PDB entry 8XB6 | electron microscopy, 3.70 A resolution | chains H and T of the 22 polymer chains in the assembly

Chain H:
Name: Portal protein
From: Acinetobacter phage SH-Ab 15497
UniProtKB: A0A2H5BHC5 (A0A2H5BHC5_BPSHA); residues 1-506 here = UniProt positions 1-506
Amino-acid sequence (506 residues; row label = number of the first residue in the row):
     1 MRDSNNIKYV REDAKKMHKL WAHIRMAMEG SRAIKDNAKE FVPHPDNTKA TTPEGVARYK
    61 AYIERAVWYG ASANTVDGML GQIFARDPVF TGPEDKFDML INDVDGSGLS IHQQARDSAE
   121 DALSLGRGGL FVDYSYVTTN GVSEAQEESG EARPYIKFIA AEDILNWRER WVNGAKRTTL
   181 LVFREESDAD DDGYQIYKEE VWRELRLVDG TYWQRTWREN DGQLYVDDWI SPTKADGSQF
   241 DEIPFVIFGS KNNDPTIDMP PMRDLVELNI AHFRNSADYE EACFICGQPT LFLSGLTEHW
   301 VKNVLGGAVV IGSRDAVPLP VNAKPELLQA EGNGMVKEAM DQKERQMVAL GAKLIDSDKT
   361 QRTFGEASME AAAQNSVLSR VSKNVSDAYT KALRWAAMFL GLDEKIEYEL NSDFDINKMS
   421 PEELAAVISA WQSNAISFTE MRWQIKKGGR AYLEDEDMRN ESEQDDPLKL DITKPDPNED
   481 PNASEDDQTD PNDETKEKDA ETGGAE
Disordered / not traced: 1-2, 136-151, 469-506

Chain T:
Name: Major capsid protein
From: Acinetobacter phage SH-Ab 15497
UniProtKB: A0A2H5BHF7 (A0A2H5BHF7_BPSHA); numbering as in UniProt (aligned over 1-321)
Amino-acid sequence (321 residues; row label = number of the first residue in the row):
     1 MALSDLQVFN DWAYKTMSEV LDQQVELFNG ATRGAIILRS AGNTGDLSEA AFWAKIQGLV
    61 RPRDPYSNAD VAAKDLRQLV DNTIKVASGT PPINIPPSML RWIQKNPQEA GAVIGQQLAG
   121 DTMQDMLNNG LAAGKAAFTA GGAVHDISAA GTGLMTQRAF NAAQRIFGDR STDIQVWVSH
   181 SSPLFDLYDN ALANAEQLYV FGTVNVRADA FGRPIIITDS PALVSGAAET LRHSTLGLTT
   241 GAILIEQNQD FDSTVVDGTG KQNITRQYQA EWSYNLGVNG YAYDIATGGK APNPTALATA
   301 ANWDKISTSI KDTGGVVLVT K
Disordered / not traced: 1

How chain H and chain T interact:
Pairs across the interface (25; chain H residue first):
  S4(H) - R101(T)  hydrogen bond (backbone-side chain)
  N5(H) - N106(T)
  N6(H) - R101(T)
  N6(H) - N106(T)
  I7(H) - N106(T)
  K8(H) - Q108(T)  hydrogen bond
  D192(H) - E26(T)
  Y194(H) - N29(T)
  Q195(H) - M123(T)
  I196(H) - Q247(T)
  Y197(H) - A119(T)
  Y197(H) - M123(T)
  W202(H) - Q108(T)
  W217(H) - N106(T)
  W217(H) - Q108(T)
  W217(H) - E109(T)
  E219(H) - Q108(T)  hydrogen bond
  E219(H) - A112(T)
  D221(H) - Q116(T)
  G222(H) - A112(T)
  G222(H) - Q116(T)
  Q223(H) - T16(T)
  Q223(H) - Q116(T)
  L224(H) - T16(T)
  L224(H) - E109(T)
Interface residues without a listed pair, chain H (18 interface residues in all): D191
Interface residues without a listed pair, chain T (16 interface residues in all): G30, L38, V113, G120

In short:
18 residues of chain H and 16 residues of chain T are in contact, with 3 hydrogen bonds. Polar pairs include
S4(H)-R101(T), K8(H)-Q108(T) and E219(H)-Q108(T).
Chain H is Portal protein and chain T is Major capsid protein, both from Acinetobacter phage SH-Ab 15497; the
structure, Portal-vertex of SH-Ab15497 in C1 symmetry, was determined by electron microscopy.
